Entry 7XMV (electron microscopy, 2.60 A resolution); this record covers chains A and E of the 6 polymer chains in the assembly.

[Chain A (and E)]
Protein: Ribose-phosphate pyrophosphokinase
From: Escherichia coli str. K-12 substr. MG1655
Notes: EC 2.7.6.1; chain E of this document is another copy of the same molecule, construct and numbering; everything in this record applies to it too
Reference sequence: P0A717 (KPRS_ECOLI); residues 1-315 here = UniProt positions 1-315
Chain sequence (321 residues; numbered 1 to 321; the number before each row is that of its first residue):
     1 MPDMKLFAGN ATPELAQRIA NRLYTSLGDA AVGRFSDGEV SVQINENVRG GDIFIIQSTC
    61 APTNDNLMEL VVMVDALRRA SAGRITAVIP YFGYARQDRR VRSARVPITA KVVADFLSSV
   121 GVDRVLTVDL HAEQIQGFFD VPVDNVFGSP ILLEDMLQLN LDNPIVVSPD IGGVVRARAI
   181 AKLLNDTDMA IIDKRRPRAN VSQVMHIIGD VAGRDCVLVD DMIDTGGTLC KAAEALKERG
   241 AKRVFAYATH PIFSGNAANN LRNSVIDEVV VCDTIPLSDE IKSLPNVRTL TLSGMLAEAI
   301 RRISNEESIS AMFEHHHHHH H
Not modelled in the structure: 1-2, 197-202, 316-321
Sequence notes: expression tag (316-321)
Metal / ion sites: Mg2+: Asp-170 (together with 5-O-phosphono-alpha-D-ribofuranose)
Small-molecule neighbours:
  - ADP (adenosine-5'-diphosphate), molecule 1: Phe-35, Asp-37, Glu-39
  - ADP, molecule 2: Arg-96, Gln-97, Arg-99, His-131, Asp-224
  - adenosine monophosphate (AMP), molecule 1: Arg-99, Val-101, Arg-102
  - adenosine monophosphate (AMP), molecule 2: Glu-133, Phe-147, Ser-149, Val-175, Arg-176, Ala-179, Lys-182
  - 5-O-phosphono-alpha-D-ribofuranose (HSX): Arg-96, His-131, Asp-170, Asp-220, Asp-221, Met-222, Ile-223, Asp-224, Thr-225, Gly-226, Gly-227, Thr-228, Leu-229
Reported in the primary citation:
  - binding site for adenosine monophosphate: Arg-102
  - mutagenesis - E133A: decreased catalytic activity on ATP

[Chain A / chain E interface]
Pairs across the interface (11; chain A residue first):
  Asn-47(A) / Glu-306(E)  hydrogen bond (side chain-backbone)
  Asn-47(A) / Ser-308(E)
  Arg-49(A) / Glu-306(E)
  Arg-49(A) / Glu-307(E)  hydrogen bond (side chain-backbone)
  Arg-49(A) / Ile-309(E)
  Arg-78(A) / Asp-140(E)  hydrogen bond (side chain-backbone)
  Arg-79(A) / Phe-139(E)  hydrogen bond (side chain-backbone)
  Arg-79(A) / Val-141(E)
  Arg-79(A) / Pro-142(E)
  Ser-81(A) / Arg-124(E)  hydrogen bond
  Ser-81(A) / Pro-142(E)
Also at the interface, not in a pair above, chain E (12 interface residues in all): Gln-136, Asp-144, Ile-303

[In short]
Chain A and chain E form an interface of 5 and 12 residues respectively, with 5 hydrogen bonds. Polar contacts
include Asn-47(A)/Glu-306(E), Arg-49(A)/Glu-307(E) and Arg-78(A)/Asp-140(E). Chain A binds
5-O-phosphono-alpha-D-ribofuranose, ADP and adenosine monophosphate. From the paper: a binding site for
adenosine monophosphate at Arg-102(A); E133A of chain A reduces catalytic activity on ATP.
Chain A and chain E are both Ribose-phosphate pyrophosphokinase (Escherichia coli str. K-12 substr. MG1655);
the structure, E.coli phosphoribosylpyrophosphate (PRPP) synthetase type A(AMP/ADP) filament bound with ADP,
AMP and R5P, was determined by electron microscopy together with 7XMU and 7XN3 from the same study.
